Entry 4XX3 (X-ray diffraction, 2.40 A resolution); this record covers chain A.

Chain A:
Molecule: Renin
From: Homo sapiens
Notes: EC 3.4.23.15
UniProtKB: P00797 (RENI_HUMAN); numbering as in UniProt (aligned over 67-406)
Amino-acid sequence (340 residues; numbered 67 to 406; the number before each row is that of its first residue):
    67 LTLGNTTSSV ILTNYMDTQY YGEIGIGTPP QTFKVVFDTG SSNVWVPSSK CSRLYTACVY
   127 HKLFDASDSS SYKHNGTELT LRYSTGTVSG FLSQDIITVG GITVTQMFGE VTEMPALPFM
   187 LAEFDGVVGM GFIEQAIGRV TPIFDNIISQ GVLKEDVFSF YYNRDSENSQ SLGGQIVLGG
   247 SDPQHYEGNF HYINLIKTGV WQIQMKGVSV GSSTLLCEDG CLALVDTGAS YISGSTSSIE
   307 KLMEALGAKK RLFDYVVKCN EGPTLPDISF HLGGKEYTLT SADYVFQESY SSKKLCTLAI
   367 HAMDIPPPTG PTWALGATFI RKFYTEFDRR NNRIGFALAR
Disordered / not traced: 67
Disulfide bonds: Cys117-Cys124, Cys283-Cys287, Cys325-Cys362
Covalent attachments: N-acetylglucosamine (NAG) linked to Asn141
Ligand contacts: 70X (N-benzyl-3-{[(2Z,4S)-2-imino-4-methyl-6-oxo-4-(propan-2-yl)tetrahydropyrimidin-1(2H)-yl]methyl}benzamide): Thr84, Gln85, Tyr86, Val102, Asp104, Gly106, Ser107, Tyr149, Ser150, Thr151, Phe190, Val193, Tyr228, Asp292, Thr293, Gly294, Ala295, Ser296, His367, Met369
Swiss-Prot annotation at these positions:
  - active site: Asp104, Asp292
  - glycosylation (N-linked (GlcNAc...) asparagine): Asn71, Asn141
  - natural variant: Asp104 (D104N: In RTD), Arg230 (R230K: In RTD)

In short:
Ligands of chain A: compound 70X. Covalently linked N-acetylglucosamine: at Asn141. Curated annotation
(UniProt) lists active-site residues Asp104 and Asp292.
Chain A is Renin (Homo sapiens); the structure, Renin in complex with
(S)-1-(3-(benzylcarbamoyl)benzyl)-4-isopropyl-4-methyl-6-oxotetrahydropyrimidin-2(1H)-iminium, was determined
by X-ray diffraction (same publication as 4S1G and 4XX4).
